Entry 2ONM (X-ray diffraction, 2.50 A resolution); this record covers chains A and D of the 4 polymer chains in the assembly.

[Chain A (and D)]
Name: Aldehyde dehydrogenase, mitochondrial precursor
From: Homo sapiens
Notes: EC 1.2.1.3; chain D of this document is another copy of the same molecule, construct and numbering; everything in this record applies to it too
Reference sequence: P05091 (ALDH2_HUMAN); residues 1-500 here correspond to UniProt positions 18-517 (UniProt number = residue number + 17)
Sequence (500 residues; row label = number of the first residue in the row):
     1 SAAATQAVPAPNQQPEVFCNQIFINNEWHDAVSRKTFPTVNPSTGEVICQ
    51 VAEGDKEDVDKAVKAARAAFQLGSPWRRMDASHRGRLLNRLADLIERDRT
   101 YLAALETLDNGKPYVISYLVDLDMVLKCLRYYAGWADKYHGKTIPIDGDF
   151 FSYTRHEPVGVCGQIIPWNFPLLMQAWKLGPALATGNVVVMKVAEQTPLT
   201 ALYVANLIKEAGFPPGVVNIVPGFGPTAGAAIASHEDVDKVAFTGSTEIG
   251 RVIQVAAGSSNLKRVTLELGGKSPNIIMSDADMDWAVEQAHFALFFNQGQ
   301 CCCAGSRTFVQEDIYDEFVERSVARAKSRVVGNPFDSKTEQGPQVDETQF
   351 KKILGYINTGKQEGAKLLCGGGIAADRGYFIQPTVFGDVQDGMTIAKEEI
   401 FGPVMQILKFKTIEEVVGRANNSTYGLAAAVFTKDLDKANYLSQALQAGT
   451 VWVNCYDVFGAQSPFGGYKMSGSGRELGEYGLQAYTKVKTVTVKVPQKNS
Not modelled in the structure: 1-6
Differences from the reference sequence: engineered mutation Lys-487 (Glu504 in P05091)
Curated features (UniProtKB/Swiss-Prot):
  - active site: Glu-268 (Proton acceptor), Cys-302 (Nucleophile)
  - binding site (NAD(+)): Gly-245 to Gly-250
  - site: Asn-169 (Transition state stabilizer)
  - modified residue (N6-acetyllysine): Lys-35, Lys-56, Lys-61, Lys-142, Lys-351, Lys-366, Lys-409, Lys-411, Lys-434
Metal / ion sites: Na+: Val-40, Asp-109, Gln-196
Residues lining bound ligands:
  - ADP (adenosine-5'-diphosphate): Ile-165, Ile-166, Pro-167, Trp-168, Lys-192, Val-193, Ala-194, Glu-195, Gln-196, Phe-224, Gly-225, Pro-226, Gly-229, Ala-230, Phe-243, Thr-244, Gly-245, Ser-246, Ile-249, Val-252, Ile-253, Gln-349
  - guanidine (GAI): Ile-146, Asp-147, Gly-148, Phe-150
Reported in the primary citation:
  - disease-associated variants - E487K (200-fold): decreased binding to NAD+ (citing earlier work)
  - catalytic residues: Glu-268, Cys-302
  - conformationally variable residues (order/disorder transition): Arg-264, Glu-268, Glu-399, Ser-463 to Gly-478
  - binding site for the ligand NAD: Glu-399, Phe-401
  - disease-associated variants - E487K: decreased catalytic activity on nitroglycerin
  - mutagenesis - R264Q (2-fold): decreased catalytic activity (citing earlier work)
  - mutagenesis - R264Q (2-fold): decreased binding to NAD+ (citing earlier work)

[How chain A and chain D interact]
Pairs across the interface - 65 pairs, chain A then chain D:
  Leu-72(A) / Asn-499(D)
  Gly-73(A) / Gln-497(D)
  Gly-73(A) / Asn-499(D)  hydrogen bond (backbone-side chain)
  Arg-77(A) / Asn-499(D)
  Arg-77(A) / Ser-500(D)  hydrogen bond (side chain-backbone)
  Arg-78(A) / Asp-149(D)  salt bridge
  Arg-78(A) / Gln-497(D)
  Arg-78(A) / Lys-498(D)
  Arg-78(A) / Asn-499(D)
  Asp-80(A) / Asp-147(D)
  Asp-80(A) / Gly-148(D)  hydrogen bond (side chain-backbone)
  Asp-80(A) / Lys-498(D)  salt bridge
  Ala-81(A) / Pro-145(D)  hydrophobic
  Ser-82(A) / Asp-147(D)  hydrogen bond
  Asp-137(A) / Pro-145(D)
  His-140(A) / Lys-142(D)
  His-140(A) / Thr-143(D)
  His-140(A) / Ile-144(D)
  Gly-141(A) / Gly-141(D)
  Gly-141(A) / Lys-142(D)
  Gly-141(A) / Thr-143(D)  hydrogen bond (backbone-side chain)
  Lys-142(A) / His-140(D)
  Lys-142(A) / Gly-141(D)
  Lys-142(A) / Thr-143(D)
  Thr-143(A) / His-140(D)
  Thr-143(A) / Gly-141(D)  hydrogen bond (side chain-backbone)
  Thr-143(A) / Lys-142(D)
  Thr-143(A) / Tyr-153(D)
  Thr-143(A) / Thr-154(D)  hydrogen bond (side chain-backbone)
  Ile-144(A) / His-140(D)
  Pro-145(A) / Asp-137(D)
  Asp-147(A) / Asp-80(D)
  Asp-147(A) / Ser-82(D)  hydrogen bond
  Gly-148(A) / Asp-80(D)  hydrogen bond (backbone-side chain)
  Phe-151(A) / Tyr-153(D)  hydrophobic
  Tyr-153(A) / Thr-143(D)
  Tyr-153(A) / Phe-151(D)  hydrophobic
  Thr-154(A) / Thr-143(D)  hydrogen bond (backbone-side chain)
  Arg-155(A) / Asn-499(D)  hydrogen bond (side chain-backbone)
  Arg-155(A) / Ser-500(D)
  Glu-157(A) / Ser-500(D)
  Pro-158(A) / Ser-500(D)
  Lys-434(A) / Lys-434(D)
  Lys-434(A) / Asp-435(D)
  Lys-434(A) / Leu-436(D)  hydrogen bond (backbone-backbone)
  Asp-435(A) / Lys-434(D)
  Leu-436(A) / Lys-434(D)  hydrogen bond (backbone-backbone)
  Leu-436(A) / Leu-436(D)
  Leu-436(A) / Val-453(D)  hydrophobic
  Leu-436(A) / Asn-454(D)
  Val-453(A) / Leu-436(D)  hydrophobic
  Asn-454(A) / Leu-436(D)
  Gln-497(A) / Gly-73(D)
  Gln-497(A) / Arg-78(D)
  Lys-498(A) / Arg-78(D)
  Lys-498(A) / Asp-80(D)  salt bridge
  Asn-499(A) / Leu-72(D)
  Asn-499(A) / Gly-73(D)  hydrogen bond (side chain-backbone)
  Asn-499(A) / Arg-77(D)
  Asn-499(A) / Arg-155(D)  hydrogen bond (backbone-side chain)
  Ser-500(A) / Arg-77(D)  hydrogen bond (backbone-side chain)
  Ser-500(A) / Arg-84(D)
  Ser-500(A) / Arg-155(D)
  Ser-500(A) / Glu-157(D)
  Ser-500(A) / Pro-158(D)
Other interface residues (no listed pair), chain A (38 interface residues in all): Arg-84, Lys-138, Asp-149, His-156, Gly-186, Thr-433, Ala-439
Other interface residues (no listed pair), chain D (38 interface residues in all): Trp-76, Ala-81, Lys-138, His-156, Thr-433, Ala-439

[Summary]
The chain A/chain D interface involves 38 residues from each chain, with 16 hydrogen bonds and 3 salt bridges.
Polar pairs include Arg-78(A)/Asp-149(D), Asp-80(A)/Lys-498(D) and Gly-73(A)/Asn-499(D). Chain A binds ADP and
guanidine. The paper reports catalytic residues Glu-268(A) and Cys-302(A); E487K and R264Q of chain A reduce
binding to NAD+.
Chain A and chain D are both Aldehyde dehydrogenase, mitochondrial precursor (Homo sapiens); the structure,
Human Mitochondrial Aldehyde Dehydrogenase Asian Variant, ALDH2*2, complexed with NAD+, was determined by
X-ray diffraction (same publication as 2ONN, 2ONO and 2ONP).
